Entry 3J94 (electron microscopy, 4.20 A resolution (low resolution: residue-level contacts below are approximate; hydrogen-bond / salt-bridge calls are withheld)); this record covers chains D and E of the 6 polymer chains in the assembly.

# Chain D (and E)
Name: Vesicle-fusing ATPase
Source organism: Cricetulus griseus
Notes: EC 3.6.4.6; chain E of this document is another copy of the same molecule, construct and numbering; everything in this record applies to it too
UniProt: P18708 (NSF_CRIGR); residues 1-744 here = UniProt positions 1-744
Chain sequence (747 residues; each row starts with the number of its first residue; numbers below 1 keep their minus sign (Gly-2 is residue -2)):
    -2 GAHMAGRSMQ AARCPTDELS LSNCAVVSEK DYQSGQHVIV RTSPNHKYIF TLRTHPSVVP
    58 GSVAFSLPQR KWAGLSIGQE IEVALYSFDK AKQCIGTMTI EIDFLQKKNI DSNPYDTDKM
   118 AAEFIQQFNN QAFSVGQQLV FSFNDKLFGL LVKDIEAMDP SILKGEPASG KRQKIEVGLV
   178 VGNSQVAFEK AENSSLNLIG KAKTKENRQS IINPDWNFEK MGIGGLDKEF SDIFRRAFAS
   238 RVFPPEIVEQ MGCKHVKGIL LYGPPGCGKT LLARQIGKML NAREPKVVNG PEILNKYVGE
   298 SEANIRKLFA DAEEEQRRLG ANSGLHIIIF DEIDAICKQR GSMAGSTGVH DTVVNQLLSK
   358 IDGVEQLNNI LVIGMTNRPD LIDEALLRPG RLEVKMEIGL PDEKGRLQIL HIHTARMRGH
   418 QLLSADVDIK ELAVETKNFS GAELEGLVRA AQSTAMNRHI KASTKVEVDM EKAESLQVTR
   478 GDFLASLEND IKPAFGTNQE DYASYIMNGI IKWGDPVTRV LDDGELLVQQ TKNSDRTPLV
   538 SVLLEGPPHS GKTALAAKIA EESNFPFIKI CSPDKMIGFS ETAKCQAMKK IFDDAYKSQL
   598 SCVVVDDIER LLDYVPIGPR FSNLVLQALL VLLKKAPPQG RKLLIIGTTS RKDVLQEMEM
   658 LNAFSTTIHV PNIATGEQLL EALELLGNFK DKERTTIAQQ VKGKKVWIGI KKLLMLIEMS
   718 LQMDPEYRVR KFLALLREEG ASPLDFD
Not modelled in the structure: -2 to 216, 334-347, 458-479, 738-744 (chain E: -2 to 216, 331-346, 458-478, 495-496, 738-744)
Differences from the reference sequence: expression tag (-2 to 0)
Ligand contacts:
  - ATP (adenosine-5'-triphosphate), molecule 1: Ile220, Gly221, Gly222, Pro262, Gly263, Cys264, Gly265, Lys266, Thr267, Leu268, Asn374, Ile406, His410, Ser437, Gly438, Ala439, Glu442
  - ATP, molecule 2: Leu355, Ala382, Arg385, Arg388
  - ATP, molecule 3: Tyr502, Ile503, Met504, Asn505, Gly506, Ile507, Ile508, Pro544, Pro545, His546, Ser547, Gly548, Lys549, Thr550, Ala551, Ser647, Ile707, Lys708
Swiss-Prot annotation at these positions:
  - binding site (ATP): Asn505 to Trp510, Pro545 to Leu552
  - binding site (Mg(2+)): Thr550
  - modified residue: Lys105 (N6-acetyllysine), Ser207 (Phosphoserine), Tyr259 (Phosphotyrosine), Ser569 (Phosphoserine)

# Interface between chain D and chain E
Contacting residue pairs (54):
  Arg232(D) - Ser450(E)
  Ala236(D) - Ser450(E)
  Ala236(D) - Met453(E)
  Phe240(D) - Met453(E)
  Phe240(D) - His456(E)
  Phe240(D) - Ile457(E)
  Ile244(D) - Met453(E)
  Met248(D) - Gln449(E)
  Cys250(D) - Gln449(E)
  Glu297(D) - Lys293(E)
  Ala300(D) - Asn292(E)
  Asn352(D) - Pro288(E)
  Asn352(D) - Glu329(E)
  Gln353(D) - Pro288(E)
  Gln353(D) - Glu289(E)
  Ser356(D) - Pro288(E)
  Ala382(D) - Pro262(E)
  Ala382(D) - Asn374(E)
  Pro386(D) - Ala439(E)
  Pro386(D) - Glu440(E)
  Leu523(D) - Met720(E)
  Gln527(D) - Glu715(E)
  Gln527(D) - Met716(E)
  Gln527(D) - Gln719(E)
  Asn530(D) - Gln719(E)
  Ser531(D) - Glu715(E)
  Arg533(D) - Asn505(E)
  Thr534(D) - Glu715(E)
  Cys582(D) - Gly575(E)
  Gln583(D) - Gly575(E)
  Lys586(D) - Ile574(E)
  Pro616(D) - Ile614(E)
  Pro616(D) - Arg617(E)
  Phe618(D) - Val612(E)
  Phe618(D) - Ile614(E)
  Phe618(D) - Arg617(E)
  Asn620(D) - Arg617(E)
  Leu623(D) - Val612(E)
  Gln624(D) - Arg607(E)
  Gln624(D) - Asp610(E)
  Gln624(D) - Tyr611(E)
  Leu627(D) - Arg607(E)
  Val628(D) - Asp571(E)
  Val628(D) - Ile574(E)
  Val628(D) - Arg607(E)
  Lys632(D) - Asp571(E)
  Gln636(D) - Met504(E)
  Glu654(D) - Pro613(E)
  Glu654(D) - Ile614(E)
  Met655(D) - Pro613(E)
  Glu656(D) - Pro613(E)
  Asn659(D) - His546(E)
  Ser662(D) - Lys709(E)
  Ser662(D) - Met712(E)
Interface residues without a listed pair, chain D (48 interface residues in all): Arg233, Val295, Gly296, Val361, Glu381, Arg385, Arg388, Gln526, Asp532, Val537, Thr579, Leu621
Interface residues without a listed pair, chain E (45 interface residues in all): Gly263, Thr267, Val285, Tyr294, Asp328, Gly443, Arg446, Pro545, Phe576, Arg648, Leu683, Leu711

# In short
Chain D and chain E form an interface of 48 and 45 residues respectively. Bound to chain D: 3 copies of ATP.
From UniProt: 14 ATP-binding residues and Mg2+-binding residue Thr550(D) on chain D.
Chain D and chain E are both Vesicle-fusing ATPase (Cricetulus griseus); the structure, Structure of ATP-bound
N-ethylmaleimide sensitive factor, was determined by electron microscopy (same publication as 3J95, 3J96,
3J97, 3J98 and 3J99).
